Entry 5MYK (X-ray diffraction, 1.60 A resolution); this record covers chains B and C of the 3 polymer chains in the assembly.

[Chain B]
Molecule: Fab c#17 heavy chain
Source organism: Mus musculus
Notes: antibody fragment or engineered binder
Sequence (231 residues; each row starts with the number of its first residue):
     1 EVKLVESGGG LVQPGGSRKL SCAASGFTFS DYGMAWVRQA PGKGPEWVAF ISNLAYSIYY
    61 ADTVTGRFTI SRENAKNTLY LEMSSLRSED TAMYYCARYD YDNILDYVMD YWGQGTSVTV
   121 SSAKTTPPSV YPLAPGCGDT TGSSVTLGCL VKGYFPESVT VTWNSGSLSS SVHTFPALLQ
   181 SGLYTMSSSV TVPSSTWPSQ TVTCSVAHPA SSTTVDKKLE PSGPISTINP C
Disordered / not traced: 138-141, 223-231
Cystine bridges: C22-C96, C149-C204

[Chain C]
Molecule: Amyloid beta A4 protein
Reference sequence: P12023 (A4_MOUSE); residues 1-16 here correspond to UniProt positions 674-689 (UniProt number = residue number + 673)
Sequence (16 residues; row label = number of the first residue in the row):
     1 EFGHDSGFEV RHQKLV
Disordered / not traced: 7-16
Modified positions: E1 (pyroglutamic acid; PCA)
Curated features (UniProtKB/Swiss-Prot):
  - binding site (Cu(2+)): H4, H12
  - binding site (Zn(2+)): H4, H12
  - site (Cleavage): D5, S6, K14, L15

[Interface between chain B and chain C]
Contacting residue pairs (22):
  D31(B) with H4(C), hydrogen bond (backbone-side chain)
  W47(B) with F2(C), hydrophobic
  F50(B) with F2(C), hydrophobic
  S52(B) with G3(C); D5(C), hydrogen bond
  N53(B) with H4(C), hydrogen bond; D5(C), hydrogen bond (side chain-backbone)
  L54(B) with D5(C), hydrogen bond (backbone-side chain); S6(C)
  A55(B) with D5(C), hydrogen bond (backbone-side chain)
  Y56(B) with D5(C), hydrogen bond (backbone-side chain)
  Y59(B) with F2(C), hydrophobic
  Y99(B) with E1(C); F2(C)
  Y101(B) with H4(C)
  I104(B) with G3(C); H4(C), hydrogen bond (backbone-backbone)
  L105(B) with E1(C); F2(C)
  D106(B) with E1(C), hydrogen bond (backbone-backbone); F2(C), hydrogen bond (backbone-backbone); H4(C), salt bridge
Interface residues without a listed pair, chain B (19 interface residues in all): Y32, G33, S57, N103, Y107

[In short]
The interface between chain B and chain C involves 19 residues on one side and 6 on the other; the contacts
include 10 hydrogen bonds and 1 salt bridge. Polar pairs include D106(B)-H4(C), D31(B)-H4(C) and S52(B)-D5(C).
Chain B is Fab c#17 heavy chain (Mus musculus) and chain C is Amyloid beta A4 protein; the structure,
Structure of Pyroglutamate-Abeta-specific Fab c#17 in complex with murine Abeta-pE3-18PEGb, was determined by
X-ray diffraction together with 5MY4, 5MYO and 5MYX from the same study.
